PDB entry 7UTT | X-ray diffraction, 2.04 A resolution | chains A and E of the 6 polymer chains in the assembly

Chain A:
Protein: Cyclic GMP-AMP synthase
Organism: Mus musculus
Notes: EC 2.7.7.86
UniProt: Q8C6L5 (CGAS_MOUSE); numbering as in UniProt (aligned over 147-507)
Amino-acid sequence (364 residues; each row starts with the number of its first residue):
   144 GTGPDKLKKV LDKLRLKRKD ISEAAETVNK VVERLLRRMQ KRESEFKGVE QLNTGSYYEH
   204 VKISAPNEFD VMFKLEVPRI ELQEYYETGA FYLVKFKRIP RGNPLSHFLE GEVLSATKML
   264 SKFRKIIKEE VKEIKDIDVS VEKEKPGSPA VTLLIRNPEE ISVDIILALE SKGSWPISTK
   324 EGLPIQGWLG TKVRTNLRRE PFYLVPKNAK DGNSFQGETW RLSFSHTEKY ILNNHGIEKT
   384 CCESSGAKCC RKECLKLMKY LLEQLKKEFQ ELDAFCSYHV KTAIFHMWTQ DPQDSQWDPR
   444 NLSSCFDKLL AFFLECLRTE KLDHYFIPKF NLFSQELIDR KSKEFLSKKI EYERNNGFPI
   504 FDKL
Not modelled in the structure: 144-148, 239-245, 507
Differences from the reference sequence: expression tag (144-146)
Bound ions: Mn2+ site 1: Glu211, Asp213, Asp307 (together with AMP-CPP); Mn2+ site 2: Glu211, Asp213 (together with AMP-CPP); Zn2+: His378, Cys384, Cys385, Cys392
Residues lining bound ligands: AMP-CPP (APC; diphosphomethylphosphonic acid adenosyl ester): Gly198, Ser199, Glu202, Lys205, Glu211, Asp213, Asp307, Arg364, Ser368, Glu371, Lys402, Glu406, Ser420, Tyr421, Lys424, His467
Swiss-Prot annotation at these positions:
  - region: Lys372 to Lys395 (DNA-binding)
  - motif: Leu154 to Leu159 (Nuclear export signal), Asp281 to Ser291 (Nuclear localization signal)
  - binding site (GTP): Thr197, Asp307, Arg364 to Glu371
  - binding site (ATP): Ser199, Glu371, Lys402, Ser420 to Lys424
  - binding site (Mg(2+)): Glu211, Asp213, Asp307
  - binding site (2',3'-cGAMP): Asp213, Gly290, Asp307, Lys350, Arg364 to Ser366
  - binding site (Zn(2+)): His378, Cys384, Cys385, Cys392
  - site: Arg241 (Arginine-anchor), Asp307, Ile308 (Cleavage)
  - modified residue: Lys156 (N6-lactoyllysine), Glu176 (PolyADP-ribosyl glutamic acid), Ser199 (Phosphoserine), Tyr201 (Phosphotyrosine), Glu272 (5-glutamyl polyglutamate), Ser291 (Phosphoserine), Glu302 (5-glutamyl glutamate), Lys372 (N6-acetyllysine), Lys382 (N6-acetyllysine), Lys402 (N6-acetyllysine), Ser420 (Phosphoserine), Lys491 (N6-methyllysine)
  - lipidation (S-palmitoyl cysteine): Cys392, Cys393, Cys459
  - cross-link (Glycyl lysine isopeptide (Lys-Gly)): Lys217 (interchain with G-Cter in SUMO), Lys271 (interchain with G-Cter in ubiquitin), Lys335 (interchain with G-Cter in SUMO), Lys372 (interchain with G-Cter in SUMO), Lys382 (interchain with G-Cter in SUMO), Lys399 (interchain with G-Cter in ubiquitin), Lys402 (interchain with G-Cter in ubiquitin), Lys409 (interchain with G-Cter in ubiquitin), Lys410 (interchain with G-Cter in ubiquitin), Lys464 (interchain with G-Cter in SUMO)
  - mutagenesis: Lys156 (K156Q: Mimics lactylation; knockin mice show higher mortality following HSV-1 infection), Asn172 (N172K: Induces alteration of the DNA-binding surface and leads to decreased synthesis of cyclic GMP-AMP (cGAMP); when associated with L-180), Glu176 (E176A: Abolished poly-ADP-ribosylation by PARP1, stimulating interferon production in knockin mice), Arg180 (R180L: Induces alteration of the DNA-binding surface and leads to decreased synthesis of cyclic GMP-AMP (cGAMP); when associated with K-182), Gly198 (G198A: Abolishes stimulation of interferon production; when associated with A-199), Ser199 (S199A: Abolishes stimulation of interferon production; when associated with A-199), Tyr201 (Y201E: Phosphomimetic mutant; reduced translocation to the nucleus following treatment with etoposide), Glu211 to Asp213 (Abolished nucleotidyltransferase activity. Does not affect nuclear localization and tethering to chromatin), Glu211 (E211A: Abolishes ability to promote type-I interferon production), Asp213 (D213A: Abolishes ability to promote type-I interferon production), Lys217 (K217R: Reduced sumoylation), Arg222 (R222E: Impaired tethering to chromatin, leading to constitutive activation in the absence of DNA), 31 further mutagenesis entries in UniProt

Chain E:
Molecule: Palindromic DNA18
Organism: DNA molecule
Sequence (18 nucleotides; numbered 1 to 18; the number before each row is that of its first residue):
     1 ATCTGTACAT GTACAGAT

Interface between chain A and chain E:
Contacting residue pairs - 13 pairs, chain A then chain E:
  Arg158(A) with DG16(E), salt bridge to the phosphate
  Leu159(A) with DG16(E), sugar contact
  Lys160(A) with DG16(E), phosphate contact; DA17(E), phosphate contact
  Arg161(A) with DA15(E), base contact; DG16(E), hydrogen bond to the phosphate; DA17(E), hydrogen bond to the phosphate
  Arg180(A) with DA7(E), salt bridge to the phosphate
  His203(A) with DC14(E), phosphate contact; DA15(E), salt bridge to the phosphate
  Cys385(A) with DC14(E), phosphate contact
  Glu386(A) with DC14(E), phosphate contact
  Lys395(A) with DA15(E), salt bridge to the phosphate
Other interface residues (no listed pair), chain A (12 interface residues in all): Gln183, Ser387, Lys399
Other interface residues (no listed pair), chain E (6 interface residues in all): DT6

Summary:
Chain A and chain E form an interface of 12 and 6 residues respectively; the contacts include 2 hydrogen bonds
and 4 salt bridges. Among the polar pairs are Arg161(A)-DG16(E), Arg161(A)-DA17(E) and Arg158(A)-DG16(E).
Chain A binds AMP-CPP.
Chain A is Cyclic GMP-AMP synthase (Mus musculus) and chain E is Palindromic DNA18 (DNA molecule); the
structure, Structure of Non-hydrolyzable ATP (ApCpp) binds to Cyclic GMP AMP synthase (cGAS) through Mn
coordination, was determined by X-ray diffraction.
